PDB entry 8VCT | electron microscopy, 3.83 A resolution | chains G and F of the 10 polymer chains in the assembly

# Chain G (and F)
Protein: Transposon Tn7 transposition protein TnsC
From: Escherichia coli
Notes: chain F of this document is another copy of the same molecule, construct and numbering; everything in this record applies to it too
UniProt: P05846 (TNSC_ECOLX); numbering as in UniProt (aligned over 1-503)
Chain sequence (523 residues; row label = number of the first residue in the row):
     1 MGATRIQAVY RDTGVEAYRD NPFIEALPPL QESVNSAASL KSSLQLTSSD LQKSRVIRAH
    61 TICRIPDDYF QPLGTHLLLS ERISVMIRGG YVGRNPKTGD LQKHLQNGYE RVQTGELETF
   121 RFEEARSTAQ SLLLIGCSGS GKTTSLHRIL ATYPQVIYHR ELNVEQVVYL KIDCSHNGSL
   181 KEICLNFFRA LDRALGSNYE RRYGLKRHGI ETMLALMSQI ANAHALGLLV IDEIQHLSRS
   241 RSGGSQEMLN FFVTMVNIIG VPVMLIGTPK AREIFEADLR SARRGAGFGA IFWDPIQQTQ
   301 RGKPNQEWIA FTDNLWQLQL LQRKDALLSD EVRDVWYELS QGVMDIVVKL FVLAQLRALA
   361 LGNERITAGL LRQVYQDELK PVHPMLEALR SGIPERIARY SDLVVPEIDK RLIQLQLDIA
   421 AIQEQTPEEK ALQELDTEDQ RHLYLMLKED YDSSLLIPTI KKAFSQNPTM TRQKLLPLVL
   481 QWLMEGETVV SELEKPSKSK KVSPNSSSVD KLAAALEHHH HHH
Unresolved in the structure: 1-2, 279-287, 406-523 (chain F: 1-3, 486-523)
Sequence notes: engineered mutation Gly-2 (Ser in P05846); expression tag (504-523)
Bound ions: Mg2+ near Thr-143 (its only coordinating residue here)
Small-molecule neighbours: ATP-gamma-S (AGS; phosphothiophosphoric acid-adenylate ester): Pro-66, Tyr-69, Phe-70, Gln-71, Leu-73, His-76, Ser-138, Gly-139, Ser-140, Gly-141, Lys-142, Thr-143, Thr-144, Met-344, Lys-349

# Chain G / chain F interface
Contacting residue pairs (72):
  Ala-3(G) with Glu-123(F)
  Thr-4(G) with Leu-105(F); Glu-123(F)
  Arg-5(G) with Gln-102(F), hydrogen bond (backbone-side chain)
  Ile-6(G) with Tyr-109(F), hydrophobic; Phe-122(F), hydrophobic
  Gln-7(G) with Gln-106(F); Tyr-109(F)
  Val-9(G) with Tyr-109(F), hydrophobic; Gln-113(F), hydrogen bond (backbone-side chain)
  Arg-11(G) with Gln-113(F)
  Ala-26(G) with Tyr-109(F), hydrogen bond (backbone-side chain); Gln-113(F)
  Leu-27(G) with Gln-113(F)
  Gln-31(G) with Glu-118(F), hydrogen bond
  Ser-39(G) with Thr-119(F), hydrogen bond
  Ser-42(G) with Arg-121(F)
  Ser-54(G) with Glu-32(F), hydrogen bond
  Arg-55(G) with Ser-33(F)
  Val-56(G) with Leu-30(F), hydrophobic; Gln-31(F); Glu-32(F)
  Ile-57(G) with Gly-14(F); Val-15(F)
  His-60(G) with Leu-30(F); Val-85(F)
  Cys-63(G) with Val-85(F), hydrophobic
  Arg-64(G) with Ala-17(F); Tyr-18(F); Val-92(F)
  Asp-67(G) with Ser-127(F); Thr-128(F)
  Ser-138(G) with Arg-280(F)
  Thr-144(G) with Ser-127(F)
  His-147(G) with Ala-125(F)
  Arg-148(G) with Arg-121(F); Glu-124(F), salt bridge
  Ala-151(G) with Phe-122(F); Glu-123(F)
  Thr-152(G) with Phe-122(F)
  Pro-154(G) with Phe-122(F)
  Gln-155(G) with Glu-123(F)
  Ser-175(G) with Glu-211(F), hydrogen bond
  His-176(G) with Ile-210(F); Glu-211(F), salt bridge; Asn-250(F); Thr-254(F)
  Glu-182(G) with Glu-211(F); Thr-212(F), hydrogen bond
  Asn-186(G) with Glu-211(F), hydrogen bond
  Arg-189(G) with Ala-215(F)
  Arg-207(G) with Arg-207(F)
  Glu-233(G) with Arg-280(F), salt bridge
  Gln-235(G) with Arg-280(F)
  His-236(G) with Asn-250(F), hydrogen bond; Thr-254(F)
  Arg-239(G) with Gln-246(F), hydrogen bond; Glu-247(F)
  Asp-345(G) with Arg-283(F), salt bridge
  Leu-353(G) with Arg-82(F)
  Leu-356(G) with Arg-82(F)
  Glu-378(G) with Gly-289(F); Ala-290(F), hydrogen bond (backbone-backbone)
  Lys-380(G) with Phe-292(F)
  Pro-381(G) with Ala-282(F); Ala-290(F), hydrophobic; Phe-292(F)
  Met-385(G) with Ala-282(F), hydrophobic
  Ser-401(G) with Asp-278(F), hydrogen bond
  Asp-402(G) with Asp-278(F); Arg-280(F), hydrogen bond (side chain-backbone)
  Leu-403(G) with Leu-279(F), hydrophobic
Interface residues without a listed pair, chain G (61 interface residues in all): Ala-8, Pro-28, Pro-29, Leu-40, Gln-45, Ala-59, Gly-139, Asn-177, Leu-185, Leu-205, Lys-270, Lys-349, Tyr-400
Interface residues without a listed pair, chain F (53 interface residues in all): Glu-16, Glu-81, Ser-84, Val-112, Phe-120, Phe-251, Arg-272, Ala-277, Ala-286, Gly-287, Phe-288

# In short
Chain G and chain F form an interface of 61 and 53 residues respectively, with 14 hydrogen bonds and 4 salt
bridges. Among the polar pairs are Arg-148(G)/Glu-124(F), His-176(G)/Glu-211(F) and Glu-233(G)/Arg-280(F).
Ligands of chain G: ATP-gamma-S.
Both chains are Transposon Tn7 transposition protein TnsC (Escherichia coli). Entry 8VCT (CyoEM structure of
the TnsC(1-503)-TnsD(1-318)-DNA complex in a 6:2:1 stoichiometry from E. coli Tn7 bound to ...) was determined
by electron microscopy together with 8GLU, 8GLW, 8GLX and 8VCJ from the same study.
